6CFR - chain A; structure by X-ray diffraction, 2.07 A resolution.

[Chain A]
Name: Phosphomannomutase 1
From: Homo sapiens
Notes: EC 5.4.2.8
Reference sequence: Q92871 (PMM1_HUMAN); residue numbers follow UniProt; this construct covers 1-262
Chain sequence (262 residues; row label = number of the first residue in the row):
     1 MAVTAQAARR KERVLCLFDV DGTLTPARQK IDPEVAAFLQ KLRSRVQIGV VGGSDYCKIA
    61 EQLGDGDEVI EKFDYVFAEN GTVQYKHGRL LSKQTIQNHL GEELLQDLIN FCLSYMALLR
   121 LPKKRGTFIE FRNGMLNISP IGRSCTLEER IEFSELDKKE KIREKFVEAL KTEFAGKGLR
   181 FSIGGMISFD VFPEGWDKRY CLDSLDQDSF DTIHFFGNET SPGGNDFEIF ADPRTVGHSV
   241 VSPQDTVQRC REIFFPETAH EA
Unresolved in the structure: 1-11, 257-262
Sequence notes: engineered mutation Ile183 (Arg in Q92871)
Metal / ion sites: Mg2+ site 1: Asp19, Asp21, Asn218; Mg2+ site 2: Glu168, Phe230, Asp232, Thr235
Swiss-Prot annotation at these positions:
  - active site: Asp19 (Nucleophile), Asp21 (Proton donor/acceptor)
  - binding site (Mg(2+)): Asp19, Asp21, Asn218, Phe230, Asp232, Thr235
  - binding site (alpha-D-mannose 1-phosphate): Arg28, Arg132, Arg143, Arg150, Met186, Ser188, Asp190
  - modified residue: Ala2 (N-acetylalanine), Ser242 (Phosphoserine)
From the paper describing this entry:
  - mutagenesis - R183I (120-fold): decreased binding to IMP
  - catalytic residues: Asp19 (citing earlier work)

[In short]
The Mg2+ site 1 is built by Asp19, Asp21 and Asn218. Glu168, Phe230, Asp232 and Thr235 coordinate Mg2+ site 2.
Curated annotation (UniProt) lists active-site residues Asp19 and Asp21, 6 Mg2+-binding residues and 7
alpha-D-mannose 1-phosphate-binding residues. From the paper: the catalytic residue Asp19; R183I reduces
binding to IMP.
Chain A is Phosphomannomutase 1 (Homo sapiens); the structure, Structure of Human alpha-Phosphomannomutase 1
containing mutation R183I, was determined by X-ray diffraction (same publication as 6CFS, 6CFT, 6CFU and
6CFV).
